5B55 - chains A and B; structure by X-ray diffraction, 2.14 A resolution.

[Chain A (and B)]
Molecule: Cysteine synthase
From: Fusobacterium nucleatum subsp. nucleatum strain ATCC 25586
Notes: EC 2.5.1.47; chain B of this document is another copy of the same molecule, construct and numbering; everything in this record applies to it too
UniProtKB: Q8REP3 (Q8REP3_FUSNN); residues 2-336 here = UniProt positions 2-336
Amino-acid sequence (340 residues; numbered -3 to 336; the number before each row is that of its first residue; numbers below 1 keep their minus sign (Gly-3 is residue -3)):
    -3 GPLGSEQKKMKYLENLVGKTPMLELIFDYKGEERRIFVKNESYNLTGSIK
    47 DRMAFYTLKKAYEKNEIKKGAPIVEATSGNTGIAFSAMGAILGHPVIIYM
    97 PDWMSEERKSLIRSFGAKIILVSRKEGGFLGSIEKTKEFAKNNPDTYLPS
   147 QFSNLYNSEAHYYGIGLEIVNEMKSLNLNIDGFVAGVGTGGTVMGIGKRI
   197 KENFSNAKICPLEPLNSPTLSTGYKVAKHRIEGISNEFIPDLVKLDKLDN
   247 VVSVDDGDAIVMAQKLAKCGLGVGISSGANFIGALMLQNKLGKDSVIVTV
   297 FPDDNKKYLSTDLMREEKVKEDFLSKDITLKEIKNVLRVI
Unresolved in the structure: -3 to 2 (chain B: -3 to 2, 336)
Covalent attachments: pyridoxal phosphate (PLP) linked to Lys46
Modified positions: Lys4, Lys5, Lys7, Lys15, Lys26, Lys35, Lys55, Lys56, Lys60, Lys64, Lys65, Lys105, Lys114, Lys121, Lys131, Lys133, Lys137, Lys170, Lys194, Lys197, Lys204, Lys221, Lys224, Lys240, Lys243, Lys261, Lys264, Lys286, Lys289, Lys302, Lys303, Lys314, Lys316, Lys322, Lys327, Lys330 (N-dimethyl-lysine; MLY)
Differences from the reference sequence: expression tag (-3 to 1); engineered mutation Asn232 (Asp in Q8REP3)
Small-molecule neighbours: 0JO / pyridoxal phosphate: Ala72, Thr73, Ser74, Gly75, Asn76, Thr77, Arg104, Gln147, Phe148, Asn153, His157, Gly182, Val183, Gly184, Thr185, Gly186, Gly187, Thr188, Glu228, Gly229, Ile230, Asn232, Ser272, Pro298, Asp299, Tyr304

[Chain A / chain B interface]
Contacting residue pairs (69; chain A residue first):
  Lys5(A) - Glu328(B)
  Tyr8(A) - Ile329(B)  hydrogen bond (side chain-backbone)
  Tyr8(A) - Lys330(B)  hydrogen bond (side chain-backbone)
  Tyr8(A) - Asn331(B)
  Tyr8(A) - Val332(B)
  Asn11(A) - Val332(B)
  Asn11(A) - Arg334(B)  hydrogen bond (backbone-side chain)
  Leu12(A) - Leu19(B)  hydrophobic
  Leu12(A) - Tyr39(B)  hydrogen bond (backbone-side chain)
  Leu12(A) - Val332(B)  hydrophobic
  Leu19(A) - Leu12(B)  hydrophobic
  Tyr39(A) - Leu12(B)  hydrogen bond (side chain-backbone)
  Tyr39(A) - Tyr39(B)
  Tyr39(A) - Asn40(B)
  Tyr39(A) - Leu41(B)  hydrogen bond (side chain-backbone)
  Asn40(A) - Tyr39(B)
  Leu41(A) - Tyr39(B)  hydrogen bond (backbone-side chain)
  Leu41(A) - Gly266(B)
  Thr42(A) - Lys302(B)
  Ala83(A) - Gly266(B)
  Ala86(A) - Lys264(B)
  Ala86(A) - Gly266(B)
  Ile87(A) - Cys265(B)
  Ile87(A) - Ile329(B)  hydrophobic
  Glu103(A) - Leu305(B)
  Ser106(A) - Met310(B)
  Leu107(A) - Asn301(B)
  Leu107(A) - Lys302(B)
  Ser110(A) - Ala263(B)
  Ser110(A) - Lys264(B)
  Ser110(A) - Asn301(B)  hydrogen bond
  Ser110(A) - Met310(B)
  Phe111(A) - Ala263(B)
  Phe111(A) - Lys264(B)
  Phe111(A) - Gly266(B)
  Phe111(A) - Gly268(B)
  Gly112(A) - Lys264(B)
  Ala263(A) - Ser110(B)
  Ala263(A) - Phe111(B)
  Lys264(A) - Ala86(B)
  Lys264(A) - Ser110(B)
  Lys264(A) - Phe111(B)
  Lys264(A) - Gly112(B)
  Cys265(A) - Ile87(B)
  Gly266(A) - Leu41(B)
  Gly266(A) - Ala83(B)
  Gly266(A) - Ala86(B)
  Gly266(A) - Phe111(B)
  Gly268(A) - Phe111(B)
  Asn301(A) - Leu107(B)
  Asn301(A) - Ser110(B)  hydrogen bond
  Lys302(A) - Thr42(B)
  Lys302(A) - Leu107(B)
  Lys302(A) - Lys302(B)
  Leu305(A) - Glu103(B)
  Leu305(A) - Leu107(B)  hydrophobic
  Glu328(A) - Lys5(B)
  Ile329(A) - Tyr8(B)  hydrogen bond (backbone-side chain)
  Ile329(A) - Ile87(B)  hydrophobic
  Lys330(A) - Tyr8(B)  hydrogen bond (backbone-side chain)
  Asn331(A) - Tyr8(B)
  Val332(A) - Tyr8(B)
  Val332(A) - Asn11(B)  hydrogen bond (backbone-side chain)
  Val332(A) - Leu12(B)  hydrophobic
  Arg334(A) - Asn11(B)  hydrogen bond (side chain-backbone)
  Arg334(A) - Arg334(B)
  Ile336(A) - Lys15(B)
  Ile336(A) - Arg334(B)
  Ile336(A) - Val335(B)
Other interface residues (no listed pair), chain A (44 interface residues in all): Leu9, Gly14, Pro17, Gly43, Arg109, Gln260, Leu267, Asp300, Lys303, Met310, Leu333
Other interface residues (no listed pair), chain B (44 interface residues in all): Leu9, Gly14, Pro17, Gly43, Ser106, Gln260, Leu267, Asp300, Lys303, Leu333

[Overview]
Chain A and chain B each contribute 44 residues to their interface; the contacts include 13 hydrogen bonds.
Polar contacts include Tyr8(A)-Ile329(B), Tyr8(A)-Lys330(B) and Asn11(A)-Arg334(B). Bound to chain A: 0JO /
pyridoxal phosphate.
Chain A and chain B are both Cysteine synthase (Fusobacterium nucleatum subsp. nucleatum strain ATCC 25586);
the structure, Crystal structure of hydrogen sulfide-producing enzyme (Fn1055) D232N mutant in complexed with
alpha-aminoacrylate intermediate: lysine-dimethylated form, was determined by X-ray diffraction together with
5Z5C from the same study.
